Entry 5UKM (X-ray diffraction, 3.03 A resolution); this record covers chains A and B of the 3 polymer chains in the assembly.

# Chain A
Protein: Beta-adrenergic receptor kinase 1
Organism: Bos taurus
Notes: EC 2.7.11.15
UniProtKB: P21146 (ARBK1_BOVIN); numbering as in UniProt (aligned over 1-689)
Chain sequence (695 residues; numbered 1 to 695; the number before each row is that of its first residue):
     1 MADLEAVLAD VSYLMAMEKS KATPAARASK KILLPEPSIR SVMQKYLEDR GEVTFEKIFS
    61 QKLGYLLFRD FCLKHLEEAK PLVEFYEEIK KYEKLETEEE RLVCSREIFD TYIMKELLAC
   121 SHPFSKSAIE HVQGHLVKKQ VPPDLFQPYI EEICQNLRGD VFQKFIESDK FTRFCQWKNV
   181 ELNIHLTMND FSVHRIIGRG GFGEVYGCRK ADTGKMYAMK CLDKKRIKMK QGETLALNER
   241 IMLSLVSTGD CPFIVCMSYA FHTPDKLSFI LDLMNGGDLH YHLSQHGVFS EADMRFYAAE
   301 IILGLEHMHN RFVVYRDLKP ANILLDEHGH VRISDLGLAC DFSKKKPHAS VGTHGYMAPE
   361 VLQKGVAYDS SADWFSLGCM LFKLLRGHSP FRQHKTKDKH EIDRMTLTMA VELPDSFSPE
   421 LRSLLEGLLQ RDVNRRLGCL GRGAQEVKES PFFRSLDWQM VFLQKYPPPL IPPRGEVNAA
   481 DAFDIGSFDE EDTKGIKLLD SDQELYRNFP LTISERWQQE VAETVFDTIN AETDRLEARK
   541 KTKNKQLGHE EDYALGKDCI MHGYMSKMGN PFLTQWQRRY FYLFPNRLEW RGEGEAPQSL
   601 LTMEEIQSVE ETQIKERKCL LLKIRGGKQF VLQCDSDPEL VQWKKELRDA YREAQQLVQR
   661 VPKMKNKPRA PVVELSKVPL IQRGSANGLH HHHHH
Unresolved in the structure: 1-30, 485-495, 569-575, 670-695
Differences from the reference sequence: engineered mutation Ala670 (Ser in P21146); expression tag (690-695)
Metal / ion sites: Mg2+: His348, Glu360, Gln363, Val366
Residues lining bound ligands: T0E (5-[(3S,4R)-3-{[(2H-1,3-benzodioxol-5-yl)oxy]methyl}piperidin-4-yl]-2-fluoro-N-[(1H-pyrazol-5-yl)methyl]benzamide): Ile197, Gly198, Arg199, Gly200, Gly201, Phe202, Gly203, Glu204, Val205, Ala218, Lys220, Leu222, Leu235, Ala236, Glu239, Val255, Leu271, Asp272, Leu273, Met274, Asp278, Ala321, Asn322, Leu324, Ser334, Asp335, Ala480, Asp481, Ala482
What the authors report for this chain:
  - binding site for T0E: Gly201, Lys220, Leu235, Glu239, Ala321, Asp335
  - conformationally variable residues: Asp335

# Chain B
Protein: Guanine nucleotide-binding protein G(I)/G(S)/G(T) subunit beta-1
Organism: Homo sapiens
UniProtKB: P62873 (GBB1_HUMAN); residue numbers follow UniProt; this construct covers 2-340
Chain sequence (350 residues; numbered -9 to 340; the number before each row is that of its first residue; numbers below 1 keep their minus sign (Met-9 is residue -9)):
    -9 MHHHHHHGSS GSELDQLRQE AEQLKNQIRD ARKACADATL SQITNNIDPV GRIQMRTRRT
    51 LRGHLAKIYA MHWGTDSRLL VSASQDGKLI IWDSYTTNKV HAIPLRSSWV MTCAYAPSGN
   111 YVACGGLDNI CSIYNLKTRE GNVRVSRELA GHTGYLSCCR FLDDNQIVTS SGDTTCALWD
   171 IETGQQTTTF TGHTGDVMSL SLAPDTRLFV SGACDASAKL WDVREGMCRQ TFTGHESDIN
   231 AICFFPNGNA FATGSDDATC RLFDLRADQE LMTYSHDNII CGITSVSFSK SGRLLLAGYD
   291 DFNCNVWDAL KADRAGVLAG HDNRVSCLGV TDDGMAVATG SWDSFLKIWN
Unresolved in the structure: -9 to 1
Differences from the reference sequence: expression tag (-9 to 1)
Curated features (UniProtKB/Swiss-Prot):
  - modified residue: Ser2 (N-acetylserine), His266 (Phosphohistidine)
  - natural variant: Leu30 (L30F: In MRD42; uncertain significance), Arg52 (R52G: In MRD42), Gly64 (G64V: In MRD42), Asp76 (D76E: In MRD42; D76G: In MRD42), Gly77 (G77S: In MRD42), Lys78 (K78R: In MRD42), Ile80 (I80N: In MRD42; I80T: In MRD42), His91 (H91R: In MRD42; uncertain significance), Ala92 (A92T: In MRD42), Pro94 (P94S: In MRD42), Leu95 (L95P: In MRD42), Arg96 (R96L: In MRD42), 5 further natural variant entries in UniProt

# Interface between chain A and chain B
Pairs across the interface (51; chain A residue first):
  Tyr553(A) - Lys78(B)  hydrogen bond
  Gly556(A) - Arg96(B)
  Lys557(A) - Pro94(B)
  Lys557(A) - Leu95(B)
  Lys557(A) - Arg96(B)
  Asp558(A) - Arg96(B)
  Asp558(A) - Ser97(B)
  Asp558(A) - Ser98(B)  hydrogen bond
  Phe584(A) - Ser98(B)
  Pro585(A) - Ser98(B)
  Pro585(A) - Trp99(B)
  Asn586(A) - Gln75(B)  hydrogen bond (side chain-backbone)
  Asn586(A) - Ser98(B)
  Asn586(A) - Trp99(B)
  Arg587(A) - Gln75(B)
  Arg587(A) - Asp76(B)  hydrogen bond (side chain-backbone)
  Arg587(A) - Ser98(B)  hydrogen bond
  Glu589(A) - Asp76(B)
  Pro597(A) - Leu55(B)
  Gln598(A) - Leu55(B)
  Leu600(A) - Leu55(B)  hydrophobic
  Thr602(A) - Gln75(B)
  Glu604(A) - Lys57(B)  salt bridge
  Glu604(A) - Tyr59(B)
  Glu604(A) - Gln75(B)  hydrogen bond
  Ala654(A) - Trp99(B)  hydrophobic
  Leu657(A) - Trp99(B)
  Leu657(A) - Leu117(B)  hydrophobic
  Val658(A) - Trp99(B)  hydrophobic
  Val661(A) - Met101(B)  hydrophobic
  Val661(A) - Leu117(B)  hydrophobic
  Pro662(A) - Tyr145(B)
  Pro662(A) - Met188(B)  hydrophobic
  Lys663(A) - Tyr59(B)  hydrogen bond (side chain-backbone)
  Lys663(A) - Met101(B)
  Lys663(A) - Met188(B)
  Lys663(A) - Arg314(B)
  Lys663(A) - Trp332(B)
  Met664(A) - Tyr59(B)  hydrophobic
  Met664(A) - Val100(B)
  Met664(A) - Met101(B)  hydrophobic
  Met664(A) - Trp332(B)
  Lys665(A) - Arg314(B)
  Lys665(A) - Trp332(B)
  Lys667(A) - Asp246(B)  salt bridge
  Arg669(A) - Ile270(B)
  Arg669(A) - Asp290(B)  salt bridge
  Arg669(A) - Phe292(B)
  Arg669(A) - Asn313(B)
  Arg669(A) - Arg314(B)
  Arg669(A) - Trp332(B)
Also at the interface, not in a pair above, chain A (27 interface residues in all): Ser599, Arg660, Pro668
Also at the interface, not in a pair above, chain B (31 interface residues in all): Ala56, Ala60, Gly77, Asp186, Cys204, Asn230, Cys271

# Summary
Chain A and chain B form an interface of 27 and 31 residues respectively; the contacts include 7 hydrogen
bonds and 3 salt bridges. Polar pairs include Glu604(A)-Lys57(B), Lys667(A)-Asp246(B) and Arg669(A)-Asp290(B).
Ligands of chain A: compound T0E. From the paper: a binding site for T0E at Gly201(A), Lys220(A) and Leu235(A)
among others; conformational variability at Asp335(A).
Here chain A is Beta-adrenergic receptor kinase 1 (Bos taurus) and chain B is Guanine nucleotide-binding
protein G(I)/G(S)/G(T) subunit beta-1 (Homo sapiens). Entry 5UKM (bovine GRK2 in complex with human Gbetagamma
subunits and CCG258208 (14as)) was determined by X-ray diffraction, deposited together with 5UKK and 5UKL.
